1PH1 - chains D and B of the 5 polymer chains in the assembly; structure by X-ray diffraction, 2.51 A resolution.

# Chain D
Molecule: 13-nt DNA strand
Sequence (13 nucleotides; row label = number of the first residue in the row):
     1 GGGGTTTTGG GGT

# Chain B
Protein: Telomere-binding protein beta subunit
Organism: Sterkiella nova
Reference sequence: P16458 (TEBB_OXYNO); numbering as in UniProt (aligned over 8-224)
Chain sequence (217 residues; each row starts with the number of its first residue):
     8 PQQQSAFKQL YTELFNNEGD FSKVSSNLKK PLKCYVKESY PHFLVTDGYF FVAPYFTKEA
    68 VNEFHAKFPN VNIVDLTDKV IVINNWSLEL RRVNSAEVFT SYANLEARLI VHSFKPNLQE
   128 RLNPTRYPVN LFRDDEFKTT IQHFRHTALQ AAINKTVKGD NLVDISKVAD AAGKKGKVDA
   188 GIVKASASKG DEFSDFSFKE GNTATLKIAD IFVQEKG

# Interface between chain D and chain B
Residue-residue contacts (13; chain D residue first):
  DT5(D) - Tyr134(B)  stacking on the base
  DT6(D) - Tyr134(B)  hydrogen bond to the phosphate
  DT7(D) - Glu45(B)  base contact
  DG10(D) - Glu45(B)  hydrogen bond to the base
  DG10(D) - Pro48(B)  base contact
  DG10(D) - His49(B)  base contact
  DG10(D) - Leu51(B)  base contact
  DG10(D) - Phe106(B)  stacking on the base
  DG11(D) - Ser102(B)  hydrogen bond to the base
  DG11(D) - Phe106(B)  phosphate contact
  DG11(D) - Tyr109(B)  base contact
  DG11(D) - Arg140(B)  salt bridge to the phosphate
  DG11(D) - Lys145(B)  hydrogen bond to the base
Also at the interface, not in a pair above, chain B (14 interface residues in all): Lys44, Phe58, Ala103, Ser108

# Summary
Chain D and chain B form an interface of 5 and 14 residues respectively; the contacts include 4 hydrogen
bonds, 1 salt bridge and 2 aromatic stacking contacts. Polar contacts include DG10(D)-Glu45(B),
DG11(D)-Ser102(B) and DG11(D)-Lys145(B).
Chain D is a 13-nt DNA strand and chain B is Telomere-binding protein beta subunit (Sterkiella nova); the
structure, Crystal structure of the oxytricha nova telomere end-binding protein complexed with noncognate
ssdna ggggttttggggt, was determined by X-ray diffraction (same publication as 1PA6, 1PH2, 1PH3, 1PH5, 1PH6,
1PH7 and 3 further entries).
